5A21 - chains E and G of the 8 polymer chains in the assembly; structure by electron microscopy, 7.20 A resolution (low resolution: residue-level contacts below are approximate; hydrogen-bond / salt-bridge calls are withheld).

== Chain E ==
Protein: Head completion protein GP16
Organism: Bacillus phage SPP1
UniProtKB: O48446 (O48446_BPSPP); numbering as in UniProt (aligned over 1-109)
Chain sequence (109 residues; each row starts with the number of its first residue):
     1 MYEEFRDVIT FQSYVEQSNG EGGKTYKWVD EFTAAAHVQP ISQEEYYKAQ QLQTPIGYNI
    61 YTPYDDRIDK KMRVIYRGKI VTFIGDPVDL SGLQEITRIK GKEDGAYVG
Construct notes: conflict R6 (Pro in O48446)

== Chain G ==
Protein: Tail-to-head joining protein GP17
Organism: Bacillus phage SPP1
UniProtKB: O48448 (O48448_BPSPP); residues 1-134 here = UniProt positions 1-134
Chain sequence (134 residues; numbered 1 to 134; the number before each row is that of its first residue):
     1 MTWKLASRAL QKATVENLES YQPLMEMVNQ VTESPGKDDP YPYVVIGDQS STPFETKSSF
    61 GENITMDFHV WGGTTRAEAQ DISSRVLEAL TYKPLMFEGF TFVAKKLVLA QVITDTDGVT
   121 KHGIIKVRFT INNN
Unresolved in the structure: 1

== How chain E and chain G interact ==
Contacting residue pairs (29; chain E residue first):
  N19(E) - R85(G)
  G20(E) - R85(G)
  Q51(E) - D38(G)
  L52(E) - D38(G)
  L52(E) - P40(G)
  Q53(E) - P40(G)
  T54(E) - D39(G)
  E103(E) - P40(G)
  E103(E) - Y41(G)
  E103(E) - P42(G)
  D104(E) - D39(G)
  D104(E) - P40(G)
  D104(E) - Y41(G)
  D104(E) - P42(G)
  D104(E) - Y43(G)
  G105(E) - Y41(G)
  G105(E) - D117(G)
  G105(E) - V119(G)
  A106(E) - Y41(G)
  Y107(E) - Y41(G)
  Y107(E) - T116(G)
  Y107(E) - D117(G)
  V108(E) - Y41(G)
  V108(E) - Y43(G)
  V108(E) - W71(G)
  V108(E) - T116(G)
  G109(E) - T114(G)
  G109(E) - D115(G)
  G109(E) - T116(G)
Interface residues without a listed pair, chain E (14 interface residues in all): K102
Interface residues without a listed pair, chain G (14 interface residues in all): D81

== Overview ==
Chain E and chain G each contribute 14 residues to their interface.
Chain E is Head completion protein GP16 and chain G is Tail-to-head joining protein GP17, both from Bacillus
phage SPP1; the structure, Structure of bacteriophage SPP1 head-to-tail interface without DNA and tape measure
protein, was determined by electron microscopy together with 5A20 from the same study.
